Entry 5CXZ (X-ray diffraction, 1.70 A resolution); this record covers chain A.

[Chain A]
Name: Tyrosine-protein kinase SYK
Source organism: Homo sapiens
Notes: EC 2.7.10.2
Reference sequence: P43405 (KSYK_HUMAN); residues 356-635 here = UniProt positions 356-635
Chain sequence (289 residues; numbered 353 to 641; the number before each row is that of its first residue):
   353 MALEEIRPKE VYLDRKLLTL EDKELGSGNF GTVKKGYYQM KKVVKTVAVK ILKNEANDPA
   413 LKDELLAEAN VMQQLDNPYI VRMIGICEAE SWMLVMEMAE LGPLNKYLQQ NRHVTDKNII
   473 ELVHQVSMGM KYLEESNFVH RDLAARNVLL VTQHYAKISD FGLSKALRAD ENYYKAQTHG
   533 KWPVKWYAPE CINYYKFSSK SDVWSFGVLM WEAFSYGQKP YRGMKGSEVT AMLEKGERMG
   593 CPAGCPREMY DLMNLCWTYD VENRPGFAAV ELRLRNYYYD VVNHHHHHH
Disordered / not traced: 353-362, 407-411, 532, 638-641
Differences from the reference sequence: initiating methionine (353); expression tag (354-355, 636-641); engineered mutation Thr467 (Lys in P43405)
Ligand contacts: 55U (N-{7-[4-(dimethylamino)phenyl]-1,6-naphthyridin-5-yl}propane-1,3-diamine): Leu377, Gly378, Val385, Ala400, Val433, Met448, Glu449, Met450, Ala451, Glu452, Leu453, Gly454, Pro455, Arg498, Asn499, Leu501, Ser511, Asp512
UniProt features mapped onto this chain:
  - active site: Asp494 (Proton acceptor)
  - binding site (ATP): Leu377 to Val385, Lys402
  - modified residue: Tyr364 (Phosphotyrosine), Ser379 (Phosphoserine), Thr384 (Phosphothreonine), Tyr484 (Phosphotyrosine), Tyr507 (Phosphotyrosine), Tyr525 (Phosphotyrosine), Tyr526 (Phosphotyrosine), Thr530 (Phosphothreonine), Tyr546 (Phosphotyrosine), Ser579 (Phosphoserine), Thr582 (Phosphothreonine), Tyr629 (Phosphotyrosine), Tyr630 (Phosphotyrosine), Tyr631 (Phosphotyrosine)
  - natural variant: Met450 (M450I: In IMD82), Ser550 (S550F: In IMD82; S550Y: In IMD82)
  - mutagenesis: Tyr630 (Y630F: Loss of interaction with BLNK)

[Summary]
Bound to chain A: compound 55U. From UniProt: active-site residue Asp494, 10 ATP-binding residues and one
mutagenesis site.
Chain A is Tyrosine-protein kinase SYK (Homo sapiens); the structure, SYK catalytic domain complexed with
naphthyridine inhibitor, was determined by X-ray diffraction, deposited together with 5CXH and 5CY3.
